5FYK - chains U and V of the 8 polymer chains in the assembly; structure by X-ray diffraction, 3.11 A resolution.

[Chain U]
Molecule: VRC01
From: Homo sapiens
Notes: fragment: vrc01 antibody fab heavy chain
Sequence (240 residues; numbered -114 to 117 plus 8 insertion-coded residues; the number before each row is that of its first residue; a row labelled like 82A-82C holds insertion residues (82A, then the next letters in order); numbers below 1 keep their minus sign (Glu-114 is residue -114)):
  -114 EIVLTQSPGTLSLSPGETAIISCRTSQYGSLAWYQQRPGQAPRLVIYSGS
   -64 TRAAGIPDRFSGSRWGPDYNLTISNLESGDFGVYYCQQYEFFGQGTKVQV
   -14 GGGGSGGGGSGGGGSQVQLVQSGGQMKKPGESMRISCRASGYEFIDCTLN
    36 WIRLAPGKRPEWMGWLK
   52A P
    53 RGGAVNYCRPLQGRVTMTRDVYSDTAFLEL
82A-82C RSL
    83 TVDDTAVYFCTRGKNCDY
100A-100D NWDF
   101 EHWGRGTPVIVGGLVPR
Not modelled in the structure: -114 to 0, 112-117
Disulfides: Cys22-Cys92, Cys32-Cys98

[Chain V]
Molecule: VRC01
From: Homo sapiens
Notes: fragment: vrc01 antibody fab heavy chain
Sequence (240 residues; numbered 1 to 246; 6 numbers in that range are skipped by the numbering (no residue carries them; nothing is unmodelled there); the number before each row is that of its first residue):
     1 EIVLTQSPGTLSLSPGETAIISCRTSQYGS
    33 LAWYQQRPGQAPRLVIYSGSTRAAGIPDRFSGSRWGPDYNLTISNLESGD
    83 FGVYYCQQY
    96 EFFGQGTKVQVGGGGSGGGGSGGGGSQVQLVQSGGQMKKPGESMRISCRA
   146 SGYEFIDCTLNWIRLAPGKRPEWMGWLKPRGGAVNYCRPLQGRVTMTRDV
   196 YSDTAFLELRSLTVDDTAVYFCTRGKNCDYNWDFEHWGRGTPVIVGGLVP
   246 R
Not modelled in the structure: 1-2, 107-246
Disulfides: Cys23-Cys88
Covalent attachments: N-acetylglucosamine (NAG) linked to Asn72

[Interface between chain U and chain V]
Residue-residue contacts (22; chain U residue first):
  Leu39(U) - Gln38(V)
  Leu39(U) - Pro44(V)  hydrophobic
  Arg44(U) - Phe98(V)
  Arg44(U) - Gly99(V)
  Arg44(U) - Gln100(V)
  Pro45(U) - Tyr87(V)
  Pro45(U) - Phe98(V)
  Trp47(U) - Glu96(V)
  Phe91(U) - Ala43(V)  hydrophobic
  Lys96(U) - Tyr49(V)
  Tyr100(U) - Ser30(V)
  Tyr100(U) - Tyr91(V)
  Trp100B(U) - Gln89(V)  hydrogen bond (backbone-side chain)
  Trp100B(U) - Tyr91(V)
  Asp100C(U) - Ser30(V)
  Asp100C(U) - Tyr49(V)
  Phe100D(U) - Tyr36(V)  hydrogen bond (backbone-side chain)
  Phe100D(U) - Leu46(V)
  Phe100D(U) - Gln89(V)
  Glu101(U) - Leu46(V)
  Trp103(U) - Tyr36(V)  hydrophobic
  Trp103(U) - Pro44(V)  hydrophobic
Interface residues without a listed pair, chain U (13 interface residues in all): Lys43
Interface residues without a listed pair, chain V (16 interface residues in all): Leu4, Arg45

[Summary]
The interface between chain U and chain V involves 13 residues on one side and 16 on the other, with 2
hydrogen bonds. Polar pairs include Phe100D(U)-Tyr36(V) and Trp100B(U)-Gln89(V). N-acetylglucosamine is
covalently linked to Asn72(V).
Both chains are VRC01 (Homo sapiens). Entry 5FYK (Crystal Structure at 3.7 A Resolution of Fully Glycosylated
HIV-1 Clade B JR-FL SOSIP.664 Prefusion Env ...) was determined by X-ray diffraction (same publication as 5FYJ
and 5FYL).
